PDB entry 8TDK | electron microscopy, 3.50 A resolution | chains A and B of the 7 polymer chains in the assembly

== Chain A (and B) ==
Name: Mechanosensitive ion channel protein 10
From: Arabidopsis thaliana
Notes: chain B of this document is another copy of the same molecule, construct and numbering; everything in this record applies to it too
UniProtKB: Q9LYG9 (MSL10_ARATH); numbering as in UniProt (aligned over 1-734)
Sequence (741 residues; each row starts with the number of its first residue):
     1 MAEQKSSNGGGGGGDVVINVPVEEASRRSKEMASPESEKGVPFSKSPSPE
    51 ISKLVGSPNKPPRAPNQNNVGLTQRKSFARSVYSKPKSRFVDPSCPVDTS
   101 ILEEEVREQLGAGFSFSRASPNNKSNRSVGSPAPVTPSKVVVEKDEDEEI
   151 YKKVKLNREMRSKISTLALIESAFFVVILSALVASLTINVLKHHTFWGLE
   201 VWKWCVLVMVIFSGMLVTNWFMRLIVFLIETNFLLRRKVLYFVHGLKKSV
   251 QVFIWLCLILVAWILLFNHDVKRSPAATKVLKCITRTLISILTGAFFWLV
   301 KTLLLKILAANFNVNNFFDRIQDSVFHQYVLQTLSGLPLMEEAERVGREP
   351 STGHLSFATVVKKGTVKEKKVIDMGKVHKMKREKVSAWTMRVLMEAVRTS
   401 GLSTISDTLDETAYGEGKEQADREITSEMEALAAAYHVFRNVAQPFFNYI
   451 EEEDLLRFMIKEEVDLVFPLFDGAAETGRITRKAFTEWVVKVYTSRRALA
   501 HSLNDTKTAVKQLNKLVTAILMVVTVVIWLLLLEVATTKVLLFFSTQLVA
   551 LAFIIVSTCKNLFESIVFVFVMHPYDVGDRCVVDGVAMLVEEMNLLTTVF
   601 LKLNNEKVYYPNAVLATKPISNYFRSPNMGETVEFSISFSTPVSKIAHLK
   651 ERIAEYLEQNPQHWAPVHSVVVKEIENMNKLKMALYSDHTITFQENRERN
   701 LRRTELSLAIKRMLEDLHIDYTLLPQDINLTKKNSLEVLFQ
Disordered / not traced: 1-165, 335-386, 397-431, 469-480, 732-741
Sequence notes: engineered mutation V556 (Gly in Q9LYG9); expression tag (735-741)
Curated features (UniProtKB/Swiss-Prot):
  - modified residue (Phosphoserine): S34, S128, S131
Reported in the primary citation:
  - conformationally variable residues (side-chain flip): F553

== Chain A / chain B interface ==
Pairs across the interface - 59 pairs, chain A then chain B:
  V527(A) with F543(B), hydrophobic
  I528(A) with F543(B), hydrophobic
  F553(A) with F553(B), hydrophobic
  K560(A) with S557(B)
  F563(A) with I554(B); I555(B), hydrophobic; T558(B)
  E564(A) with T558(B)
  V571(A) with L596(B), hydrophobic
  M572(A) with T597(B)
  P574(A) with Y609(B)
  A616(A) with P611(B)
  P619(A) with Y609(B); Y610(B), hydrophobic
  I620(A) with V608(B); Y609(B), hydrogen bond (backbone-backbone)
  S621(A) with E606(B), hydrogen bond; K607(B), hydrogen bond (side chain-backbone); V608(B)
  N622(A) with K607(B), hydrogen bond (backbone-backbone)
  R625(A) with K607(B), hydrogen bond (backbone-side chain); Y609(B), hydrogen bond
  S626(A) with N605(B), hydrogen bond (side chain-backbone); K607(B)
  P627(A) with N605(B)
  N628(A) with N605(B), hydrogen bond (backbone-side chain)
  M629(A) with N604(B); N605(B); E606(B)
  G630(A) with N604(B), hydrogen bond (backbone-backbone)
  F639(A) with K711(B); E715(B)
  T641(A) with K711(B), hydrogen bond (backbone-side chain)
  V643(A) with K711(B)
  H668(A) with R697(B), hydrogen bond (backbone-side chain)
  S669(A) with R697(B)
  V671(A) with N700(B); T704(B)
  V672(A) with R703(B), hydrogen bond (backbone-side chain); T704(B), hydrogen bond (backbone-side chain)
  K673(A) with R703(B), hydrogen bond (backbone-side chain)
  I675(A) with E634(B)
  N677(A) with K680(B)
  M678(A) with I719(B); D720(B); Y721(B)
  L724(A) with L723(B), hydrophobic
  Q726(A) with L723(B); L724(B), hydrogen bond (side chain-backbone); Q726(B)
  D727(A) with P725(B); Q726(B)
  I728(A) with Q726(B); I728(B), hydrophobic
  N729(A) with Q726(B), hydrogen bond (backbone-backbone); D727(B); I728(B), hydrogen bond (backbone-backbone)
  L730(A) with I728(B)
  T731(A) with I728(B)
Also at the interface, not in a pair above, chain A (54 interface residues in all): F297, V524, C559, V567, V582, T617, K618, Y623, S640, I646, K650, V670, E674, L681, D688, P725
Also at the interface, not in a pair above, chain B (42 interface residues in all): F544, L601, V614, F635, S636, L701, S707, L708, N729

== In short ==
Chain A and chain B form an interface of 54 and 42 residues respectively, with 17 hydrogen bonds. Among the
polar pairs are S621(A)-E606(B), S621(A)-K607(B) and R625(A)-K607(B). The paper reports conformational
variability at F553(A).
Chain A and chain B are both Mechanosensitive ion channel protein 10 (Arabidopsis thaliana); the structure,
Cryo-EM structure of AtMSL10-G556V, was determined by electron microscopy, deposited together with 8TDJ, 8TDL
and 8TDM.
